PDB entry 6MG3 | X-ray diffraction, 2.05 A resolution | chains B and C of the 4 polymer chains in the assembly

# Chain B
Name: CCAAT/enhancer-binding protein beta
Organism: Homo sapiens
UniProtKB: P17676 (CEBPB_HUMAN), isoform P17676-2; residues 269-344 here correspond to UniProt positions 246-321 (UniProt number = residue number - 23)
Chain sequence (78 residues; row label = number of the first residue in the row):
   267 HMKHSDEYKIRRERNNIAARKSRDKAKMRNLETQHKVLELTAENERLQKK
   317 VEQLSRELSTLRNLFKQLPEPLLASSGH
Not modelled in the structure: 267-268, 337-344
Construct notes: expression tag (267-268); engineered mutation Ala285 (Val262 in P17676)
UniProt features mapped onto this chain:
  - region: Leu320, Leu327 (Leucine-zipper)
Reported in the primary citation:
  - binding site for 16-bp methylated oligonucleotide (chain C): Arg289

# Chain C
Molecule: 16-bp methylated oligonucleotide
Sequence (16 nucleotides; each row starts with the number of its first residue):
     1 TATATTGCGCAATATA
Modified / non-standard residues: 5CM (5-methyl-2'-deoxy-cytidine-5'-monophosphate) at position 8; 5CM (5-methyl-2'-deoxy-cytidine-5'-monophosphate) at position 10

# Chain B / chain C interface
Contacting residue pairs (15; chain B residue first):
  Arg280(B) with DA2(C), salt bridge to the phosphate; DT3(C), phosphate contact
  Asn281(B) with DA4(C), base contact; DT5(C), hydrogen bond to the base
  Ala284(B) with DA4(C), phosphate contact; DT5(C), base contact
  Ala285(B) with DT5(C), base contact; DT6(C), base contact
  Lys287(B) with DA4(C), salt bridge to the phosphate
  Ser288(B) with DT5(C), hydrogen bond to the phosphate; DT6(C), base contact
  Arg289(B) with DT6(C), base contact; DG7(C), hydrogen bond to the base; 5CM_8(C), base contact
  Lys291(B) with DT5(C), salt bridge to the phosphate
Interface residues without a listed pair, chain B (9 interface residues in all): Arg295

# Overview
The interface between chain B and chain C involves 9 residues on one side and 7 on the other; the contacts
include 3 hydrogen bonds and 3 salt bridges. Among the polar pairs are Asn281(B)-DT5(C), Arg289(B)-DG7(C) and
Ser288(B)-DT5(C). The paper reports a binding site for 16-bp methylated oligonucleotide (chain C) at
Arg289(B).
Chain B is CCAAT/enhancer-binding protein beta (Homo sapiens) and chain C is 16-bp methylated oligonucleotide;
the structure, V285A Mutant of the C-terminal bZIP domain of human C/EBPbeta with 16bp Methylated
Oligonucleotide Containing Consensus ..., was determined by X-ray diffraction together with 6MG1 and 6MG2 from
the same study.
